Entry 2H6U (X-ray diffraction, 1.70 A resolution); this record covers chains A and C of the 4 polymer chains in the assembly.

== Chain A (and C) ==
Protein: 5-hydroxyisourate hydrolase (formerly known as trp, transthyretin related protein)
Source organism: Danio rerio
Notes: EC 3.5.2.17; chain C of this document is another copy of the same molecule, construct and numbering; everything in this record applies to it too
UniProtKB: Q0P422 (Q0P422_BRARE); residues 1-119 here correspond to UniProt positions 20-138 (UniProt number = residue number + 19)
Chain sequence (119 residues; each row starts with the number of its first residue):
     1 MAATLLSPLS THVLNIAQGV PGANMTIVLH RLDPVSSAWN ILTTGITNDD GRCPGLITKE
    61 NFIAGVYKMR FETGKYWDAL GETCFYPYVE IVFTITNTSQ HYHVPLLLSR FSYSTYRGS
Unresolved in the structure: 1-5
Sequence notes: engineered mutation Ala2 (Ser21 in Q0P422), Leu6 (Pro25 in Q0P422)

== Interface between chain A and chain C ==
Residue-residue contacts (12; chain A residue first):
  Ile16(A) - Ser109(C)  hydrogen bond (backbone-side chain)
  Ile16(A) - Phe111(C)
  Ile16(A) - Ser112(C)
  Ala17(A) - Phe111(C)
  Gln18(A) - Phe111(C)
  Gly19(A) - Phe111(C)
  Ser109(A) - Ile16(C)  hydrogen bond (side chain-backbone)
  Phe111(A) - Ile16(C)
  Phe111(A) - Ala17(C)
  Phe111(A) - Gln18(C)
  Phe111(A) - Gly19(C)
  Ser112(A) - Ile16(C)
Also at the interface, not in a pair above, chain A (8 interface residues in all): Arg110
Also at the interface, not in a pair above, chain C (8 interface residues in all): Arg110

== Overview ==
Chain A and chain C each contribute 8 residues to their interface; the contacts include 2 hydrogen bonds. The
hydrogen-bonded pair is Ile16(A)-Ser109(C).
Both chains are 5-hydroxyisourate hydrolase (formerly known as trp, transthyretin related protein) (Danio
rerio). Entry 2H6U (Crystal structure of 5-hydroxyisourate hydrolase (formerly known as TRP, transthyretin
related protein)) was determined by X-ray diffraction together with 2H1X from the same study.
